1Q82 - chains A and 4 of the 31 polymer chains in the assembly; structure by X-ray diffraction, 2.98 A resolution.

Chain A:
Molecule: 23S ribosomal RNA
Organism: Haloarcula marismortui
Sequence (2922 nucleotides; numbered 2 to 2923; the number before each row is that of its first residue):
     2 UUGGCUACUAUGCCAGCUGGUGGAUUGCUCGGCUCAGGCGCUGAUGAAGG
    52 ACGUGCCAAGCUGCGAUAAGCCAUGGGGAGCCGCACGGAGGCGAAGAACC
   102 AUGGAUUUCCGAAUGAGAAUCUCUCUAACAAUUGCUUCGCGCAAUGAGGA
   152 ACCCCGAGAACUGAAACAUCUCAGUAUCGGGAGGAACAGAAAACGCAAUG
   202 UGAUGUCGUUAGUAACCGCGAGUGAACGCGAUACAGCCCAAACCGAAGCC
   252 CUCACGGGCAAUGUGGUGUCAGGGCUACCUCUCAUCAGCCGACCGUCUCG
   302 ACGAAGUCUCUUGGAACAGAGCGUGAUACAGGGUGACAACCCCGUACUCG
   352 AGACCAGUACGACGUGCGGUAGUGCCAGAGUAGCGGGGGUUGGAUAUCCC
   402 UCGCGAAUAACGCAGGCAUCGACUGCGAAGGCUAAACACAACCUGAGACC
   452 GAUAGUGAACAAGUAGUGUGAACGAACGCUGCAAAGUACCCUCAGAAGGG
   502 AGGCGAAAUAGAGCAUGAAAUCAGUUGGCGAUCGAGCGACAGGGCAUACA
   552 AGGUCCCUCGACGAAUGACCGACGCGCGAGCGUCCAGUAAGACUCACGGG
   602 AAGCCGAUGUUCUGUCGUACGUUUUGAAAAACGAGCCAGGGAGUGUGUCU
   652 GCAUGGCAAGUCUAACCGGAGUAUCCGGGGAGGCACAGGGAAACCGACAU
   702 GGCCGCAGGGCUUUGCCCGAGGGCCGCCGUCUUCAAGGGCGGGGAGCCAU
   752 GUGGACACGACCCGAAUCCGGACGAUCUACGCAUGGACAAGAUGAAGCGU
   802 GCCGAAAGGCACGUGGAAGUCUGUUAGAGUUGGUGUCCUACAAUACCCUC
   852 UCGUGAUCUAUGUGUAGGGGUGAAAGGCCCAUCGAGUCCGGCAACAGCUG
   902 GUUCCAAUCGAAACAUGUCGAAGCAUGACCUCCGCCGAGGUAGUCUGUGA
   952 GGUAGAGCGACCGAUUGGUGUGUCCGCCUCCGAGAGGAGUCGGCACACCU
  1002 GUCAAACUCCAAACUUACAGACGCCGUUUGACGCGGGGAUUCCGGUGCGC
  1052 GGGGUAAGCCUGUGUACCAGGAGGGGAACAACCCAGAGAUAGGUUAAGGU
  1102 CCCCAAGUGUGGAUUAAGUGUAAUCCUCUGAAGGUGGUCUCGAGCCCUAG
  1152 ACAGCCGGGAGGUGAGCUUAGAAGCAGCUACCCUCUAAGAAAAGCGUAAC
  1202 AGCUUACCGGCCGAGGUUUGAGGCGCCCAAAAUGAUCGGGACUCAAAUCC
  1252 ACCACCGAGACCUGUCCGUACCACUCAUACUGGUAAUCGAGUAGAUUGGC
  1302 GCUCUAAUUGGAUGGAAGUAGGGGUGAAAACUCCUAUGGACCGAUUAGUG
  1352 ACGAAAAUCCUGGCCAUAGUAGCAGCGAUAGUCGGGUGAGAACCCCGACG
  1402 GCCUAAUGGAUAAGGGUUCCUCAGCACUGCUGAUCAGCUGAGGGUUAGCC
  1452 GGUCCUAAGUCAUACCGCAACUCGACUAUGACGAAAUGGGAAACGGGUUA
  1502 AUAUUCCCGUGCCACUAUGCAGUGAAAGUUGACGCCCUGGGGUCGAUCAC
  1552 GCUGGGCAUUCGCCCAGUCGAACCGUCCAACUCCGUGGAAGCCGUAAUGG
  1602 CAGGAAGCGGACGAACGGCGGCAUAGGGAAACGUGAUUCAACCUGGGGCC
  1652 CAUGAAAAGACGAGCAUAGUGUCCGUACCGAGAACCGACACAGGUGUCCA
  1702 UGGCGGCGAAAGCCAAGGCCUGUCGGGAGCAACCAACGUUAGGGAAUUCG
  1752 GCAAGUUAGUCCCGUACCUUCGGAAGAAGGGAUGCCUGCUCCGGAACGGA
  1802 GCAGGUCGCAGUGACUCGGAAGCUCGGACUGUCUAGUAACAACAUAGGUG
  1852 ACCGCAAAUCCGCAAGGACUCGUACGGUCACUGAAUCCUGCCCAGUGCAG
  1902 GUAUCUGAACACCUCGUACAAGAGGACGAAGGACCUGUCAACGGCGGGGG
  1952 UAACUAUGACCCUCUUAAGGUAGCGUAGUACCUUGCCGCAUCAGUAGCGG
  2002 CUUGCAUGAAUGGAUUAACCAGAGCUUCACUGUCCCAACGUUGGGCCCGG
  2052 UGAACUGUACAUUCCAGUGCGGAGUCUGGAGACACCCAGGGGGAAGCGAA
  2102 GACCCUAUGGAGCUUUACUGCAGGCUGUCGCUGAGACGUGGUCGCCGAUG
  2152 UGCAGCAUAGGUAGGAGACACUACACAGGUACCCGCGCUAGCGGGCCACC
  2202 GAGUCAACAGUGAAAUACUACCCGUCGGUGACUGCGACUCUCACUCCGGG
  2252 AGGAGGACACCGAUAGCCGGGCAGUUUGACUGGGGCGGUACGCGCUCGAA
  2302 AAGAUAUCGAGCGCGCCCUAUGGCUAUCUCAGCCGGGACAGAGACCCGGC
  2352 GAAGAGUGCAAGAGCAAAAGAUAGCUUGACAGUGUUCUUCCCAACGAGGA
  2402 ACGCUGACGCGAAAGCGUGGUCUAGCGAACCAAUUAGCCUGCUUGAUGCG
  2452 GGCAAUUGAUGACAGAAAAGCUACCCUAGGGAUAACAGAGUCGUCACUCG
  2502 CAAGAGCACAUAUCGACCGAGUGGCUUGCUACCUCGAUGUCGGUUCCCUC
  2552 CAUCCUGCCCGUGCAGAAGCGGGCAAGGGUGAGGUUGUUCGCCUAUUAAA
  2602 GGAGGUCGUGAGCUGGGUUUAGACCGUCGUGAGACAGGUCGGCUGCUAUC
  2652 UACUGGGUGUGUAAUGGUGUCUGACAAGAACGACCGUAUAGUACGAGAGG
  2702 AACUACGGUUGGUGGCCACUGGUGUACCGGUUGUUCGAGAGAGCACGUGC
  2752 CGGGUAGCCACGCCACACGGGGUAAGAGCUGAACGCAUCUAAGCUCGAAA
  2802 CCCACUUGGAAAAGAGACACCGCCGAGGUCCCGCGUACAAGACGCGGUCG
  2852 AUAGACUCGGGGUGUGCGCGUCGAGGUAACGAGACGUUAAGCCCACGAGC
  2902 ACUAACAGACCAAAGCCAUCAU
Not modelled in the structure: 2-9, 126-127, 715, 971-998, 1560, 1952-1963, 2137-2236, 2339-2343, 2665-2666, 2915-2923
Ion coordination: Mg2+ site 1 near G28 (its only coordinating residue here); Na+ site 1: C40, G41; Na+ site 2: G56, A59, G61; Na+ site 3 near U108 (its only coordinating residue here); Mg2+ site 2 near U115 (its only coordinating residue here); Na+ site 4: C141, G142; Na+ site 5 near U146 (its only coordinating residue here); Mg2+ site 3: C162, U2276; K+: C162, U163, U172; Mg2+ site 4: A165, A167, C168; Na+ site 6: A165, A166; Mg2+ site 5: A166, G219; 65 more Na+ sites not listed; 96 more Mg2+ sites not listed
Ligand contacts: puromycin-5'-monophosphate (PPU): G2102, A2103, A2486, C2487, U2541, C2542, G2588, C2608, G2618, U2619, U2620
From the paper describing this entry:
  - binding site for CC-puromycin: G2588
  - catalytic residues: A2486 (proposed by the authors, not directly observed)

Chain 4:
Name: 50S ribosomal protein L44E
Organism: Haloarcula marismortui
UniProt: P32411 (RL44_HALMA); numbering as in UniProt (aligned over 1-92)
Amino-acid sequence (92 residues; numbered 1 to 92; the number before each row is that of its first residue):
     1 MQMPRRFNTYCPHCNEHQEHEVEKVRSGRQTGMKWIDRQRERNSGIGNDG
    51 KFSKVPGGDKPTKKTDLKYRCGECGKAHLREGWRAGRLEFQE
Ion coordination: Cd2+ near Cys11 (its only coordinating residue here); Mg2+: Gly45, Gly47

Chain A / chain 4 interface:
Pairs across the interface (122):
  A169(A) - Asn48(4)  hydrogen bond to the sugar
  U170(A) - Asn48(4)  sugar contact
  U170(A) - Gly50(4)  hydrogen bond to the sugar
  C218(A) - Trp35(4)  phosphate contact
  C218(A) - Gln39(4)  hydrogen bond to the phosphate
  C218(A) - Asn43(4)  phosphate contact
  G219(A) - Gln39(4)  hydrogen bond to the phosphate
  G219(A) - Lys51(4)  phosphate contact
  G219(A) - Lys54(4)  hydrogen bond to the sugar
  C220(A) - Trp35(4)  base contact
  C220(A) - Lys51(4)  salt bridge to the phosphate
  G389(A) - Ile46(4)  phosphate contact
  G390(A) - Gly45(4)  phosphate contact
  G390(A) - Ile46(4)  hydrogen bond to the phosphate
  A395(A) - Trp35(4)  phosphate contact
  A395(A) - Arg42(4)  phosphate contact
  U396(A) - Trp35(4)  phosphate contact
  U396(A) - Arg38(4)  salt bridge to the phosphate
  U396(A) - Arg42(4)  salt bridge to the phosphate
  C735(A) - Asn15(4)  hydrogen bond to the base
  A1922(A) - Met33(4)  sugar contact
  G1923(A) - Thr31(4)  hydrogen bond to the sugar
  G1923(A) - Gly32(4)  sugar contact
  G1923(A) - Met33(4)  sugar contact
  A1924(A) - Arg29(4)  sugar contact
  A1924(A) - Gln30(4)  sugar contact
  G1925(A) - Arg29(4)  salt bridge to the phosphate
  U2120(A) - Asn48(4)  hydrogen bond to the sugar
  G2121(A) - Gly47(4)  sugar contact
  G2121(A) - Ser53(4)  phosphate contact
  C2122(A) - Gly47(4)  phosphate contact
  G2316(A) - Pro61(4)  sugar contact
  C2317(A) - Pro61(4)  phosphate contact
  C2317(A) - Thr62(4)  hydrogen bond to the phosphate
  C2318(A) - Ala85(4)  phosphate contact
  C2318(A) - Gly86(4)  hydrogen bond to the phosphate
  C2319(A) - Met1(4)  hydrogen bond to the phosphate
  U2320(A) - Met1(4)  phosphate contact
  U2320(A) - Gln2(4)  hydrogen bond to the phosphate
  U2320(A) - Met3(4)  base contact
  U2320(A) - Pro4(4)  sugar contact
  U2320(A) - Gln91(4)  hydrogen bond to the sugar
  A2321(A) - Gln91(4)  hydrogen bond to the phosphate
  U2378(A) - Phe7(4)  sugar contact
  U2378(A) - Asn8(4)  hydrogen bond to the phosphate
  G2379(A) - Asn8(4)  phosphate contact
  G2379(A) - Thr9(4)  hydrogen bond to the phosphate
  G2379(A) - His17(4)  salt bridge to the phosphate
  A2380(A) - Met1(4)  base contact
  C2381(A) - Thr9(4)  sugar contact
  C2381(A) - Tyr10(4)  sugar contact
  C2381(A) - His17(4)  base contact
  C2381(A) - Arg80(4)  hydrogen bond to the sugar
  A2382(A) - Tyr10(4)  sugar contact
  A2382(A) - Pro12(4)  sugar contact
  A2382(A) - Arg80(4)  salt bridge to the phosphate
  G2407(A) - Tyr10(4)  hydrogen bond to the sugar
  G2407(A) - Asn15(4)  hydrogen bond to the sugar
  A2408(A) - Tyr10(4)  sugar contact
  A2408(A) - Asn15(4)  sugar contact
  A2408(A) - Glu16(4)  sugar contact
  A2408(A) - His17(4)  hydrogen bond to the sugar
  C2409(A) - His17(4)  hydrogen bond to the sugar
  G2426(A) - Arg84(4)  phosphate contact
  C2427(A) - Lys60(4)  base contact
  C2427(A) - Arg84(4)  salt bridge to the phosphate
  G2428(A) - Lys60(4)  hydrogen bond to the base
  G2428(A) - Lys64(4)  salt bridge to the phosphate
  G2428(A) - Arg84(4)  salt bridge to the phosphate
  C2431(A) - Lys51(4)  hydrogen bond to the sugar
  C2432(A) - Ile36(4)  phosphate contact
  A2433(A) - Gln30(4)  hydrogen bond to the sugar
  A2433(A) - Lys34(4)  phosphate contact
  A2433(A) - Ile36(4)  phosphate contact
  A2434(A) - Ser27(4)  sugar contact
  A2434(A) - Gly28(4)  hydrogen bond to the phosphate
  A2434(A) - Gln30(4)  phosphate contact
  A2434(A) - Lys34(4)  phosphate contact
  U2435(A) - Val25(4)  sugar contact
  U2435(A) - Arg26(4)  sugar contact
  U2435(A) - Gly28(4)  phosphate contact
  U2435(A) - Lys68(4)  hydrogen bond to the phosphate
  U2435(A) - Leu79(4)  base contact
  U2436(A) - Lys68(4)  salt bridge to the phosphate
  U2436(A) - Arg70(4)  salt bridge to the phosphate
  U2436(A) - Ala77(4)  hydrogen bond to the sugar
  U2436(A) - His78(4)  sugar contact
  U2436(A) - Leu79(4)  sugar contact
  A2437(A) - His13(4)  sugar contact
  A2437(A) - Arg70(4)  salt bridge to the phosphate
  A2437(A) - Ala77(4)  hydrogen bond to the phosphate
  G2438(A) - Lys76(4)  salt bridge to the phosphate
  C2450(A) - Met33(4)  phosphate contact
  G2451(A) - Thr31(4)  hydrogen bond to the phosphate
  G2451(A) - Met33(4)  phosphate contact
  G2451(A) - Lys34(4)  salt bridge to the phosphate
  G2451(A) - Arg38(4)  hydrogen bond to the sugar
  G2452(A) - Trp35(4)  phosphate contact
  A2456(A) - Leu79(4)  base contact
  U2457(A) - Leu79(4)  base contact
  U2457(A) - Arg80(4)  hydrogen bond to the sugar
  U2457(A) - Glu81(4)  phosphate contact
  U2457(A) - Gly82(4)  hydrogen bond to the phosphate
  U2458(A) - Lys64(4)  phosphate contact
  U2458(A) - Thr65(4)  sugar contact
  U2458(A) - Asp66(4)  sugar contact
  U2458(A) - Glu81(4)  phosphate contact
  U2458(A) - Gly82(4)  hydrogen bond to the phosphate
  G2459(A) - Lys63(4)  hydrogen bond to the phosphate
  G2459(A) - Lys64(4)  hydrogen bond to the phosphate
  A2460(A) - Gly58(4)  sugar contact
  A2460(A) - Asp59(4)  phosphate contact
  A2460(A) - Lys60(4)  hydrogen bond to the phosphate
  A2460(A) - Lys63(4)  salt bridge to the phosphate
  U2461(A) - Asp59(4)  hydrogen bond to the phosphate
  U2461(A) - Lys60(4)  phosphate contact
  G2462(A) - Lys60(4)  hydrogen bond to the base
  G2462(A) - Pro61(4)  base contact
  A2468(A) - Asn48(4)  base contact
  A2468(A) - Gly50(4)  hydrogen bond to the base
  A2468(A) - Ser53(4)  base contact
  A2468(A) - Lys54(4)  salt bridge to the phosphate
Other interface residues (no listed pair), chain 4 (62 interface residues in all): Ser44, Asp49, Trp83

Overview:
53 residues of chain A face 62 of chain 4 across their interface, with 40 hydrogen bonds and 16 salt bridges.
Among the polar pairs are C735(A)-Asn15(4), G2428(A)-Lys60(4) and G2462(A)-Lys60(4). Ligands of chain A:
puromycin-5'-monophosphate. The paper reports the catalytic residue A2486(A); a binding site for CC-puromycin
at G2588(A).
Chain A is 23S ribosomal RNA and chain 4 is 50S ribosomal protein L44E, both from Haloarcula marismortui; the
structure, Crystal Structure of CC-Puromycin bound to the A-site of the 50S ribosomal subunit, was determined
by X-ray diffraction (same publication as 1Q7Y, 1Q81, 1Q86 and 1M90).
